Entry 6PUU (electron microscopy, 3.70 A resolution); this record covers chains A and D of the 4 polymer chains in the assembly.

# Chain A (and D)
Name: Transient receptor potential cation channel subfamily M member 2
Source organism: Homo sapiens
Notes: chain D of this document is another copy of the same molecule, construct and numbering; everything in this record applies to it too
Reference sequence: O94759 (TRPM2_HUMAN); residue numbers follow UniProt; this construct covers 1-1503
Amino-acid sequence (1512 residues; each row starts with the number of its first residue; numbers below 1 keep their minus sign (Gly-6 is residue -6)):
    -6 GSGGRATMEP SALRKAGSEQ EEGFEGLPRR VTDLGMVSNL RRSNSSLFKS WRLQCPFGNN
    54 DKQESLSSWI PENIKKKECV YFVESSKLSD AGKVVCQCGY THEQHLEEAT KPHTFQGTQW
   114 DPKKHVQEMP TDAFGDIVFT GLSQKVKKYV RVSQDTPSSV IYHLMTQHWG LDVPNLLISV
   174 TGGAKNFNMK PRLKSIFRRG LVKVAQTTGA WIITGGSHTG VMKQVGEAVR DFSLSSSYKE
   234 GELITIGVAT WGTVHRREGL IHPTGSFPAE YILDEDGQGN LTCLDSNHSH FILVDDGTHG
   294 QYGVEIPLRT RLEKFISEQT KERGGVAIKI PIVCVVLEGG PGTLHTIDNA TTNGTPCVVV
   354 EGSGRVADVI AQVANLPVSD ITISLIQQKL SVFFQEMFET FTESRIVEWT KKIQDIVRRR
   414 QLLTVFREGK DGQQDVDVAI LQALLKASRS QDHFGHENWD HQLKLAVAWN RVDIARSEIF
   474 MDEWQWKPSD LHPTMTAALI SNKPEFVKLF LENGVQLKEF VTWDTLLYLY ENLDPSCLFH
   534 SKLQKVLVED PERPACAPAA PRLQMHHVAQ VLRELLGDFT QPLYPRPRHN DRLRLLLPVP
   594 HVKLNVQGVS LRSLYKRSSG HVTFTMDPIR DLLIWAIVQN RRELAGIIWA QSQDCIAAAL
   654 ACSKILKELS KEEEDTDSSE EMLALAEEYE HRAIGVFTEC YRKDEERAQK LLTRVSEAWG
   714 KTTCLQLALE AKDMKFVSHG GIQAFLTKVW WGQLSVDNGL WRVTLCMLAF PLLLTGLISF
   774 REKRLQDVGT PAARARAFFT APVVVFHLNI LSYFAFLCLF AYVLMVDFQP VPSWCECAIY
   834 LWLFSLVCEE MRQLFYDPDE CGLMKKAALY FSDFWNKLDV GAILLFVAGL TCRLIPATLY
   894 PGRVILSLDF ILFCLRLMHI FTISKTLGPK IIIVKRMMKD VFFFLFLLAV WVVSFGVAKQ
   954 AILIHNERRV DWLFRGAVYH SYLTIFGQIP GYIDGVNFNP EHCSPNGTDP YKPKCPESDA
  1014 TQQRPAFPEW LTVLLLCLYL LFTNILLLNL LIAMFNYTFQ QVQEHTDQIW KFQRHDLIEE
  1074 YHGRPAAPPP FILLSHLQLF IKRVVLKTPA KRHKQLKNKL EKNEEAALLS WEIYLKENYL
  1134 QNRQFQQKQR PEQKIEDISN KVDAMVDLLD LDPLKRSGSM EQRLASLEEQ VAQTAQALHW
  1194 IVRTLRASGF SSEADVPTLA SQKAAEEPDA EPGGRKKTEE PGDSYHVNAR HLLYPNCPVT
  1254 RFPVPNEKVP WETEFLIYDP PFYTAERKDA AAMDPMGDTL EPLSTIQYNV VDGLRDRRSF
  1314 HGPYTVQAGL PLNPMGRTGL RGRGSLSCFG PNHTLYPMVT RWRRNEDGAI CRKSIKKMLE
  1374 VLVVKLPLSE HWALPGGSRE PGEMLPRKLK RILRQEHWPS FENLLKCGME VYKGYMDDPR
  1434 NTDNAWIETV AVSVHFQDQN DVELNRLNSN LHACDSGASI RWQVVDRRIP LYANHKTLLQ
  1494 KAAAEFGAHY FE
Unresolved in the structure: -6 to 55, 583-613, 981-1019, 1166-1234, 1504-1505
Construct notes: expression tag (-6 to 0, 1504-1505)
Ion coordination: Ca2+: Glu843, Gln846
Residues lining bound ligands: 8-bromo-cyclic-ADP-ribose (CV1; (2R,3R,4S,5R,13R,14S,15R,16R)-24-amino-18-bromo-3,4,14,15-tetrahydroxy-7,9,11,25,26-pentaoxa-17,19,22-triaza-1-azonia-8 ,10-diphosphapentacyclo[18.3.1.1^2,5^.1^13,16^.0^17,21^]hexacosa-1(24),18,20,22-tetraene-8,10-diolate 8,10-dioxide): Thr174, Gly175, Gly176, Ala177, Lys178, Thr275, Tyr295, Ile299, Arg302, Gly332, Gly333, Pro334, Gly335, Thr336
Curated features (UniProtKB/Swiss-Prot):
  - motif: Phe979 to Ile982 (Selectivity filter), Gly1390 to Trp1411 (Nudix box)
  - binding site (ADP-D-ribose): Thr174, Asn179, Arg302, Gly333, Thr336, Leu1381, Ser1382, Asp1431, Arg1433, Tyr1485, Asn1487
  - binding site (Ca(2+)): Glu843, Gln846, Asn869, Glu1073
  - modified residue: Thr740 (Phosphothreonine)
  - mutagenesis: Met215 (M215A: Abolishes lowering of temperature threshold for activation in response to reactive oxygen species. Abolishes channel activation in response to ADPR/Ca(2+)), Tyr295 (Y295A: Abolishes channel activation in response to ADP-ribose/Ca(2+)), Arg302 (R302A: No significant effect on channel activity; when associated with A-358. Abolishes channel activation in response to ADP-ribose/Ca(2+)), Arg358 (R358A: No significant effect on channel activity; when associated with A-302), Lys918 (K918A: Decreases in sensitivity to PIP2), Lys952 (K952A: Strongly reduces channel activity at ph 7.3. Increased residual channel activity after exposure to pH 5.5), His958 (H958A: No effect on channel activity), Arg961 (R961A: Mildly decreases channel activity), Arg962 (R962A: Abolishes channel activity), Arg968 (R968A: Abolishes channel activity), His973 (H973A: No effect on channel activity), Gly980 (G980A/C/S: Decreases permeability of Ca(2+) over Na(+)), 19 further mutagenesis entries in UniProt
Reported in the primary citation:
  - binding site for 8-bromo-cyclic-ADP-ribose: Tyr295
  - conformationally variable residues (side-chain flip): Tyr295

# How chain A and chain D interact
Residue-residue contacts (46; chain A residue first):
  Pro481(A) - Leu135(D)
  Arg695(A) - Thr669(D)
  Arg695(A) - Asp670(D)  salt bridge
  Arg695(A) - Glu673(D)
  Lys696(A) - Asp670(D)  salt bridge
  Met818(A) - Val950(D)  hydrophobic
  Met818(A) - Gln953(D)
  Met818(A) - Asn959(D)
  Val819(A) - Asn959(D)
  Tyr893(A) - Ile955(D)  hydrogen bond (side chain-backbone)
  Arg896(A) - Ala954(D)  hydrogen bond (side chain-backbone)
  Arg896(A) - Ile957(D)
  Arg896(A) - Asn959(D)
  Val897(A) - Ile955(D)  hydrophobic
  Ser900(A) - Ile955(D)
  Phe903(A) - Val950(D)  hydrophobic
  Ile904(A) - Phe948(D)  hydrophobic
  Ile904(A) - Ala951(D)  hydrophobic
  Cys907(A) - Val943(D)  hydrophobic
  Cys907(A) - Ser947(D)
  Phe914(A) - Phe939(D)  hydrophobic
  Phe914(A) - Leu940(D)  hydrophobic
  Leu920(A) - Phe936(D)  hydrophobic
  Lys923(A) - Leu1043(D)
  Lys923(A) - Tyr1050(D)
  Val927(A) - Leu1043(D)  hydrophobic
  Val934(A) - Ile1038(D)  hydrophobic
  Leu938(A) - Leu1033(D)  hydrophobic
  Leu938(A) - Ile1038(D)  hydrophobic
  Phe1048(A) - Ile1038(D)  hydrophobic
  Phe1048(A) - Asn1042(D)
  Phe1052(A) - Ala1046(D)
  Phe1052(A) - Asn1049(D)
  Gln1056(A) - Tyr1050(D)
  Gln1134(A) - Ser229(D)
  Gln1134(A) - Ser230(D)
  Ile1151(A) - Ile1148(D)
  Ile1151(A) - Ser1152(D)
  Lys1154(A) - Val1155(D)
  Met1158(A) - Met1158(D)
  Met1158(A) - Val1159(D)
  Met1158(A) - Leu1162(D)  hydrophobic
  Leu1161(A) - Leu1162(D)  hydrophobic
  Gly1361(A) - Ala84(D)
  Arg1365(A) - Gly272(D)
  Arg1365(A) - Asn273(D)
Also at the interface, not in a pair above, chain A (44 interface residues in all): Glu505, Gln509, Ala814, Leu817, Leu910, Ile926, Met930, Phe935, Leu1044, Asn1049, Lys1147, Leu1162, Arg1357, Ile1363, Cys1364, Ser1367
Also at the interface, not in a pair above, chain D (46 interface residues in all): Gly134, Lys178, Arg223, Asp269, Gln271, His958, Leu1034, Leu1039, Met1047, Ile1151, Asp1156

# Overview
44 residues of chain A and 46 residues of chain D are in contact; the contacts include 2 hydrogen bonds and 2
salt bridges. Among the polar pairs are Arg695(A)-Asp670(D), Lys696(A)-Asp670(D) and Tyr893(A)-Ile955(D).
Bound to chain A: 8-bromo-cyclic-ADP-ribose. From the paper: a binding site for 8-bromo-cyclic-ADP-ribose at
Tyr295(A); conformational variability at Tyr295(A).
Chain A and chain D are both Transient receptor potential cation channel subfamily M member 2 (Homo sapiens);
the structure, Human TRPM2 bound to 8-Br-cADPR and calcium, was determined by electron microscopy, deposited
together with 6PUO, 6PUR and 6PUS.
